Entry 6BIM (X-ray diffraction, 1.55 A resolution); this record covers chain A.

Chain A:
Molecule: Clan CA, family C40, NlpC/P60 superfamily cysteine peptidase
Organism: Trichomonas vaginalis
Reference sequence: A2D7D7 (A2D7D7_TRIVA); residue numbers follow UniProt; this construct covers 1-275
Sequence (278 residues; row label = number of the first residue in the row; numbers below 1 keep their minus sign (Gly-2 is residue -2)):
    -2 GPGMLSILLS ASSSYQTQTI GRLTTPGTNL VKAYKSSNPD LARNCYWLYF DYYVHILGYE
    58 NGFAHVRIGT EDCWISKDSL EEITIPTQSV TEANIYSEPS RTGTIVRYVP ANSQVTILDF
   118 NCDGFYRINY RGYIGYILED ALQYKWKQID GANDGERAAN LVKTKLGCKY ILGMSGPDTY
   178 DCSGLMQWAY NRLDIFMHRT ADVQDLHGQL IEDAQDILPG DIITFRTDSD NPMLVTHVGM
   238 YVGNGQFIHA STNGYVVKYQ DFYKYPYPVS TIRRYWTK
Differences from the reference sequence: expression tag (-2 to 0)
Modified residues: Mse1, Mse171, Mse183, Mse194, Mse230, Mse237 (selenomethionine; parent Met)
Reported in the primary citation:
  - catalytic residues: Cys179, His234, His246 (by similarity / conservation)
  - mutagenesis - C179A, C179S: abolished catalytic activity on PG

In short:
The paper reports catalytic residues Cys179, His234 and His246; C179A and C179S abolish catalytic activity on
PG.
Chain A is Clan CA, family C40, NlpC/P60 superfamily cysteine peptidase (Trichomonas vaginalis); the
structure, Structure of NlpC1 from Trichomonas vaginalis, was determined by X-ray diffraction together with
6BIO and 6BIQ from the same study.
